2VIH - chains B and C of the 4 polymer chains in the assembly; structure by X-ray diffraction, 2.10 A resolution.

[Chain B]
Protein: Transposase orfa
Organism: Helicobacter pylori
UniProtKB: Q933Z0 (Q933Z0_HELPY); numbering as in UniProt (aligned over 2-155)
Sequence (159 residues; each row starts with the number of its first residue; numbers below 1 keep their minus sign (Gly-3 is residue -3)):
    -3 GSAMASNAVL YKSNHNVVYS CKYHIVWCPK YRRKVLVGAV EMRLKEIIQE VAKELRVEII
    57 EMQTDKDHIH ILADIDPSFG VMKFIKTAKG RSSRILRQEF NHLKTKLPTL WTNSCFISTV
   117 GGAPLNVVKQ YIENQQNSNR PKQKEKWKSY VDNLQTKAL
Not modelled in the structure: -3 to 4, 134-155
What the authors report for this chain:
  - binding site for the 26-nt DNA strand (chain C): Ser110
  - catalytic residues: Tyr127
  - mutagenesis - Y127F: abolished catalytic activity
  - mutagenesis - H64A: abolished catalytic activity (citing earlier work)

[Chain C]
Molecule: 26-nt DNA strand
Sequence (26 nucleotides; numbered 16 to 41; the number before each row is that of its first residue):
    16 AAAGCCCCTA GCTTTTAGCT ATGGGG
Not modelled in the structure: 16

[Chain B / chain C interface]
Residue-residue contacts (22; chain B residue first):
  Leu6(B) - DA17(C)  base contact
  Tyr7(B) - DA17(C)  base contact
  Lys8(B) - DA17(C)  base contact
  Ser9(B) - DA17(C)  hydrogen bond to the base
  Ser9(B) - DA18(C)  hydrogen bond to the phosphate
  Asn10(B) - DT37(C)  phosphate contact
  Asn10(B) - DG38(C)  phosphate contact
  His11(B) - DA18(C)  phosphate contact
  His11(B) - DG38(C)  hydrogen bond to the phosphate
  His11(B) - DG39(C)  base contact
  His11(B) - DG40(C)  base contact
  Asn12(B) - DA18(C)  sugar contact
  Asn12(B) - DA36(C)  base contact
  Asn12(B) - DG38(C)  base contact
  Val14(B) - DA17(C)  sugar contact
  Val14(B) - DA18(C)  base contact
  Leu51(B) - DT37(C)  hydrogen bond to the base
  Arg52(B) - DT37(C)  base contact
  Asp72(B) - DT37(C)  sugar contact
  Ser74(B) - DA36(C)  hydrogen bond to the phosphate
  Ser74(B) - DT37(C)  phosphate contact
  Phe75(B) - DT37(C)  stacking on the base
Other interface residues (no listed pair), chain B (15 interface residues in all): Val13, Glu50
Other interface residues (no listed pair), chain C (8 interface residues in all): DG19

[Summary]
15 residues of chain B and 8 residues of chain C are in contact, with 5 hydrogen bonds and 1 aromatic stacking
contact. Polar pairs include Ser9(B)-DA17(C), Leu51(B)-DT37(C) and Ser9(B)-DA18(C). The paper reports the
catalytic residue Tyr127(B); Y127F and H64A of chain B abolish catalytic activity.
Chain B is Transposase orfa (Helicobacter pylori) and chain C is a 26-nt DNA strand; the structure, CRYSTAL
STRUCTURE OF THE IS608 TRANSPOSASE IN COMPLEX WITH Left END 26-MER DNA, was determined by X-ray diffraction,
deposited together with 2VIC and 2VJV.
